PDB entry 7O5H | electron microscopy, 3.10 A resolution | chains A and R of the 15 polymer chains in the assembly

# Chain A
Molecule: 16S rRNA
From: Escherichia coli
Sequence (964 nucleotides; numbered 1 to 1530; 566 numbers in that range are skipped by the numbering (no residue carries them; nothing is unmodelled there); the number before each row is that of its first residue):
     1 AAAUUGAAGA GUUUGAUCAU GGCUCAGAUU GAACGCUGGC GGCAGGCCUA ACACAUGCAA
    61 GUCGAACGGU AACAGGA
    92 UUGCUGACGA GUGGCGGACG GGUGAGUAAU GUCUGGGAAA CUGCCUGAUG GAGGGGGAUA
   152 ACUACUGGAA ACGGUAGCUA AUACCGCAUA ACGUCGCAAG ACCAAAGAGG GGGACCUUCG
   212 GGCCUCUUGC CAUCGGAUGU GCCCAGAUGG GAUUAGCUAG UAGGUGGGGU AACGGCUCAC
   272 CUAGGCGACG AUCCCUAGCU GGUCUGAGAG GAUGACCAGC CACACUGGAA CUGAGACACG
   332 GUCCAGACUC CUACGGGAGG CAGCAGUGGG GAAUAUUGCA CAAUGGGCGC AAGCCUGAUG
   392 CAGCCAUGCC GCGUGUAUGA AGAAGGCCUU CGGGUUGUAA AGUACUUUCA GCGGGGAGGA
   452 AGGGAGUAAA GUUAAUACCU UUGCUCAUUG ACGUUACCCG CAGAAGAAGC ACCGGCUAAC
   512 UCCGUGCCAG CAGCCGCGGU AAUACGGAGG GUGCAAGCGU UAAUCGGAAU UACUGGGCGU
   572 AAAGCGCACG CAGGCGGUUU GUUAAGUCAG AUGUGAAAUC CCCGGGCUCA ACCUGGGAAC
   632 UGCAUCUGAU ACUGGCAAGC UUGAGUCUCG UAGAGGGGGG UAGAAUUCCA GGUGUAGCGG
   692 UGAAAUGCGU AGAGAUCUGG AGGAAUACCG GUGGCGAAGG CGGCCCCCUG GACGAAGACU
   752 GACGCUCAGG UGCGAAAGCG UGGGGAGCAA ACAGGAU
   796 CCUGGUAGUC CACGCCGUAA ACGAUGUCGA CUUGGAGGUU GUGCC
   846 GGCGUGGCUU CCGGAGCUAA CGCGUUAAGU CGACCGCCUG GGGAGUACGG CCGCAAGGUU
   906 AAAACUCAAA UGAAUUGAC
  1068 GCUCGUGUUG UGAAAUGUUG GGU
  1095 UCCCGCAACG AGCG
  1392 GUACA
  1507 AACCGUAGGG GAACCUGCGG UUGG
Metal / ion sites: Mg2+ site 1: G11, U12, G22; Mg2+ site 2 near G21 (its only coordinating residue here); Mg2+ site 3 near A33 (its only coordinating residue here); Mg2+ site 4 near G46 (its only coordinating residue here); Mg2+ site 5: C48, G115; Mg2+ site 6 near A53 (its only coordinating residue here); Mg2+ site 7: A59, U387; Mg2+ site 8: G61, U62, G105; Mg2+ site 9 near A71 (its only coordinating residue here); Mg2+ site 10 near G100 (its only coordinating residue here); Mg2+ site 11: G107, G326; Mg2+ site 12: A109, G331; 79 more Mg2+ sites not listed
What the authors report for this chain:
  - contacts within the chain: G1515-A1518 (pi stacking)
  - conformationally variable residues (side-chain flip): G1516, A1519

# Chain R
Protein: 30S ribosomal protein S18
From: Escherichia coli
Reference sequence: A7ZV73 (RS18_ECO24); residues 20-74 here = UniProt positions 20-74
Sequence (55 residues; numbered 20 to 74; the number before each row is that of its first residue):
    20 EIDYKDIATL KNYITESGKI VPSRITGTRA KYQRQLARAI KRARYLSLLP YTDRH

# Interface between chain A and chain R
Contacting residue pairs - 34 pairs, chain A then chain R:
  A663(A) with Lys50(R), sugar contact; Arg53(R), phosphate contact
  G664(A) with Arg53(R), salt bridge to the phosphate; Arg57(R), salt bridge to the phosphate
  U672(A) with Tyr64(R), hydrogen bond to the sugar
  A673(A) with Tyr64(R), sugar contact; Tyr70(R), hydrogen bond to the sugar
  G674(A) with Tyr70(R), sugar contact; His74(R), phosphate contact
  A675(A) with His74(R), phosphate contact
  A718(A) with Lys38(R), base contact; Arg63(R), base contact; Tyr70(R), base contact
  C719(A) with Lys38(R), sugar contact; Ile39(R), hydrogen bond to the sugar; Lys60(R), base contact; Arg63(R), hydrogen bond to the base
  C720(A) with Ile39(R), sugar contact; Pro41(R), sugar contact; Gln52(R), hydrogen bond to the sugar; Ala56(R), sugar contact; Lys60(R), base contact
  G721(A) with Ser42(R), hydrogen bond to the phosphate; Gln52(R), phosphate contact
  G734(A) with Lys60(R), hydrogen bond to the phosphate
  C735(A) with Lys60(R), salt bridge to the phosphate; Arg61(R), phosphate contact
  C736(A) with Arg61(R), salt bridge to the phosphate
  U834(A) with Ala49(R), phosphate contact; Arg53(R), phosphate contact
  U835(A) with Ala49(R), phosphate contact; Lys50(R), hydrogen bond to the phosphate; Arg53(R), salt bridge to the phosphate
  G836(A) with Lys50(R), salt bridge to the phosphate
Other interface residues (no listed pair), chain A (18 interface residues in all): A665, G846
Other interface residues (no listed pair), chain R (19 interface residues in all): Val40, Arg48, Thr71

# Overview
18 residues of chain A and 19 residues of chain R are in contact; the contacts include 8 hydrogen bonds and 6
salt bridges. Polar pairs include C719(A)-Arg63(R), U672(A)-Tyr64(R) and A673(A)-Tyr70(R). From the paper:
conformational variability at G1516(A) and A1519(A); contacts within the chain involving A1518(A) and
G1515(A).
Here chain A is 16S rRNA and chain R is 30S ribosomal protein S18, both from Escherichia coli. Entry 7O5H
(Ribosomal methyltransferase KsgA bound to small ribosomal subunit) was determined by electron microscopy.
